PDB entry 4JQV | X-ray diffraction, 1.50 A resolution | chains A and C of the 3 polymer chains in the assembly

[Chain A]
Name: HLA class I histocompatibility antigen, B-18 alpha chain
Source organism: Homo sapiens
Notes: fragment: extracellular domains
UniProtKB: P30466 (1B18_HUMAN); residues 1-278 here correspond to UniProt positions 25-302 (UniProt number = residue number + 24)
Chain sequence (278 residues; numbered 1 to 278; the number before each row is that of its first residue):
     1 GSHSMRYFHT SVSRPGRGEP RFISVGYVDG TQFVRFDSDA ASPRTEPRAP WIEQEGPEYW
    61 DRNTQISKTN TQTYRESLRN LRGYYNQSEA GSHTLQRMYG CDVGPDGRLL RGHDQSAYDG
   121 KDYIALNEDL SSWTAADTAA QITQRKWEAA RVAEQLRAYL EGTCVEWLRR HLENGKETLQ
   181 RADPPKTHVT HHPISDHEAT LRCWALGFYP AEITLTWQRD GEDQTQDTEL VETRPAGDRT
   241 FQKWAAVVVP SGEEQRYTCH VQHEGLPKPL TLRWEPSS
Disordered / not traced: 277-278
Disulfide bonds: C101-C164, C203-C259

[Chain C]
Name: Beta-2-microglobulin
Source organism: Homo sapiens
Notes: fragment: mature protein
UniProtKB: P61769 (B2MG_HUMAN); residues 1-99 here correspond to UniProt positions 21-119 (UniProt number = residue number + 20)
Chain sequence (99 residues; each row starts with the number of its first residue):
     1 IQRTPKIQVY SRHPAENGKS NFLNCYVSGF HPSDIEVDLL KNGERIEKVE HSDLSFSKDW
    61 SFYLLYYTEF TPTEKDEYAC RVNHVTLSQP KIVKWDRDM
Disulfide bonds: C25-C80
UniProt features mapped onto this chain:
  - modified residue: Q2 (Pyrrolidone carboxylic acid)
  - glycosylation: I1 (N-linked (Glc) (glycation) isoleucine), K19 (N-linked (Glc) (glycation) lysine), K41 (N-linked (Glc) (glycation) lysine), K48 (N-linked (Glc) (glycation) lysine), K58 (N-linked (Glc) (glycation) lysine), K91 (N-linked (Glc) (glycation) lysine), K94 (N-linked (Glc) (glycation) lysine)

[Interface between chain A and chain C]
Pairs across the interface (55; chain A residue first):
  F8(A) - S55(C)
  F8(A) - F56(C)  hydrophobic
  H9(A) - F56(C)
  T10(A) - L54(C)
  T10(A) - F56(C)
  T10(A) - F62(C)
  V12(A) - S33(C)
  R17(A) - D34(C)  salt bridge
  V25(A) - D53(C)
  V25(A) - L54(C)
  V25(A) - S55(C)
  Y27(A) - S55(C)
  Y27(A) - Y63(C)  hydrogen bond
  Q32(A) - D53(C)  hydrogen bond
  R35(A) - D53(C)  salt bridge
  R48(A) - D53(C)  salt bridge
  Q96(A) - H31(C)  hydrogen bond
  Q96(A) - F56(C)
  Q96(A) - W60(C)  hydrogen bond (side chain-backbone)
  Q96(A) - F62(C)
  R97(A) - F56(C)
  M98(A) - F56(C)  hydrophobic
  M98(A) - K58(C)
  M98(A) - W60(C)  hydrophobic
  Q115(A) - W60(C)
  S116(A) - W60(C)
  A117(A) - W60(C)  hydrophobic
  D119(A) - H31(C)
  G120(A) - R3(C)  hydrogen bond (backbone-side chain)
  G120(A) - H31(C)
  G120(A) - W60(C)
  D122(A) - W60(C)  hydrogen bond
  R202(A) - D98(C)  hydrogen bond (side chain-backbone)
  R202(A) - M99(C)
  W204(A) - D98(C)
  W204(A) - M99(C)
  V231(A) - Q8(C)
  E232(A) - K6(C)  salt bridge
  E232(A) - Q8(C)  hydrogen bond (backbone-side chain)
  E232(A) - Y26(C)
  E232(A) - S28(C)  hydrogen bond
  R234(A) - Q8(C)  hydrogen bond
  R234(A) - Y10(C)
  R234(A) - M99(C)  hydrogen bond (side chain-backbone)
  P235(A) - Y10(C)  hydrogen bond (backbone-side chain)
  P235(A) - N24(C)
  P235(A) - Y26(C)
  P235(A) - L65(C)  hydrophobic
  A236(A) - R12(C)  hydrogen bond (backbone-side chain)
  A236(A) - N24(C)  hydrogen bond (backbone-side chain)
  G237(A) - R12(C)  hydrogen bond (backbone-side chain)
  Q242(A) - Y10(C)
  Q242(A) - S11(C)  hydrogen bond (side chain-backbone)
  Q242(A) - R12(C)  hydrogen bond (side chain-backbone)
  W244(A) - M99(C)  hydrogen bond (side chain-backbone)
Also at the interface, not in a pair above, chain A (33 interface residues in all): I23, T94, T233, D238
Also at the interface, not in a pair above, chain C (26 interface residues in all): I1, H13, S57

[Summary]
Chain A and chain C form an interface of 33 and 26 residues respectively; the contacts include 18 hydrogen
bonds and 4 salt bridges. Among the polar pairs are R17(A)-D34(C), R35(A)-D53(C) and R48(A)-D53(C).
Chain A is HLA class I histocompatibility antigen, B-18 alpha chain and chain C is Beta-2-microglobulin, both
from Homo sapiens; the structure, HLA-B*18:01 in complex with Epstein-Barr virus BZLF1-derived peptide
(residues 173-180), was determined by X-ray diffraction, deposited together with 4JQX.
